PDB entry 5TJR | X-ray diffraction, 2.95 A resolution | chains A and E of the 6 polymer chains in the assembly

== Chain A (and E) ==
Name: Methylmalonate-semialdehyde dehydrogenase
From: Pseudomonas sp. AAC
Notes: chain E of this document is another copy of the same molecule, construct and numbering; everything in this record applies to it too
UniProtKB: A0A081YAY7 (A0A081YAY7_9PSED); numbering as in UniProt (aligned over 1-498)
Sequence (531 residues; row label = number of the first residue in the row; numbers below 1 keep their minus sign (Met-32 is residue -32)):
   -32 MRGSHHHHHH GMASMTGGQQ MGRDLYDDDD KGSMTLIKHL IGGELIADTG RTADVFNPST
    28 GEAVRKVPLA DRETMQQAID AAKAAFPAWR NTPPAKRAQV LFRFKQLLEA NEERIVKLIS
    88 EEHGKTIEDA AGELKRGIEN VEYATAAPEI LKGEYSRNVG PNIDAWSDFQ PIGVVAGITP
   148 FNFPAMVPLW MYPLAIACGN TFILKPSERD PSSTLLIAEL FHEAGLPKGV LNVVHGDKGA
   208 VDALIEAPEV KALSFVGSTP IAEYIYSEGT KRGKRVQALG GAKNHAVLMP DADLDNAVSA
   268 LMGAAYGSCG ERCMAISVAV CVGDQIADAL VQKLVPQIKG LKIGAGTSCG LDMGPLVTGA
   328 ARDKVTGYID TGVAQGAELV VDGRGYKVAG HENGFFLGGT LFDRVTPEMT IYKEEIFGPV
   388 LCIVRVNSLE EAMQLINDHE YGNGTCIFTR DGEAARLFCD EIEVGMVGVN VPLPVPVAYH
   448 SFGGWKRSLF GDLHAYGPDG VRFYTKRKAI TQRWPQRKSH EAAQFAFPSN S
Unresolved in the structure: -32 to 0, 275-277, 308-326, 352-363, 495-498 (chain E: -32 to 1, 275-278, 307-328, 352-363, 495-498)
Sequence notes: initiating methionine (-32); expression tag (-31 to 0)
Small-molecule neighbours: ADP (adenosine-5'-diphosphate): Ile145, Thr146, Pro147, Phe148, Asn149, Lys172, Pro173, Ser174, Glu175, Arg176, Gly203, Asp204, Lys205, Val208, Phe222, Gly224, Ser225, Ile228, Tyr231

== Chain A / chain E interface ==
Pairs across the interface (32; chain A residue first):
  Met256(A) - Phe492(E)  hydrophobic
  Pro257(A) - Ala489(E)
  Pro257(A) - Phe492(E)  hydrophobic
  Pro257(A) - Ala493(E)
  Pro257(A) - Phe494(E)
  Asp258(A) - Ala493(E)
  Val289(A) - Ala489(E)
  Gly290(A) - Ala489(E)
  Gln292(A) - Phe494(E)
  Ile293(A) - Phe494(E)
  Ala296(A) - Phe494(E)  hydrophobic
  Asn394(A) - Glu488(E)
  Asn394(A) - Ala489(E)  hydrogen bond (backbone-backbone)
  Ser395(A) - His487(E)
  Ser395(A) - Glu488(E)
  Leu396(A) - His487(E)  hydrogen bond (backbone-backbone)
  Glu397(A) - Ser486(E)
  Glu397(A) - His487(E)  salt bridge
  Asp418(A) - Arg484(E)  salt bridge
  Asp418(A) - Phe492(E)
  Gly419(A) - Trp481(E)
  Glu420(A) - Trp481(E)
  Glu420(A) - Pro482(E)
  Glu420(A) - Gln483(E)
  Glu420(A) - Arg484(E)  salt bridge
  Glu420(A) - His487(E)  salt bridge
  Arg423(A) - Arg124(E)
  Arg423(A) - Asn125(E)  hydrogen bond
  Arg423(A) - Asn129(E)  hydrogen bond
  Arg423(A) - Asp131(E)  salt bridge
  Leu424(A) - His487(E)
  Asp427(A) - Arg124(E)  salt bridge
Also at the interface, not in a pair above, chain A (19 interface residues in all): Ala421

== Summary ==
Chain A and chain E form an interface of 19 and 15 residues respectively, with 4 hydrogen bonds and 6 salt
bridges. Polar contacts include Glu397(A)-His487(E), Asp418(A)-Arg484(E) and Glu420(A)-Arg484(E). Chain A
binds ADP.
Chain A and chain E are both Methylmalonate-semialdehyde dehydrogenase (Pseudomonas sp. AAC); the structure,
X-ray Crystal structure of a methylmalonate semialdehyde dehydrogenase from Pseudomonas sp. AAC, was
determined by X-ray diffraction together with 5TTJ and 5TTK from the same study.
